Entry 8THJ (electron microscopy, 2.99 A resolution); this record covers chains A and B.

[Chain A (and B)]
Name: Sialic acid TRAP transporter permease protein SiaT
Organism: Haemophilus influenzae Rd KW20
Notes: chain B of this document is another copy of the same molecule, construct and numbering; everything in this record applies to it too
Reference sequence: P44543 (SIAT1_HAEIN); residues 1-616 here = UniProt positions 1-616
Sequence (655 residues; row label = number of the first residue in the row; numbers below 1 keep their minus sign (Met-38 is residue -38)):
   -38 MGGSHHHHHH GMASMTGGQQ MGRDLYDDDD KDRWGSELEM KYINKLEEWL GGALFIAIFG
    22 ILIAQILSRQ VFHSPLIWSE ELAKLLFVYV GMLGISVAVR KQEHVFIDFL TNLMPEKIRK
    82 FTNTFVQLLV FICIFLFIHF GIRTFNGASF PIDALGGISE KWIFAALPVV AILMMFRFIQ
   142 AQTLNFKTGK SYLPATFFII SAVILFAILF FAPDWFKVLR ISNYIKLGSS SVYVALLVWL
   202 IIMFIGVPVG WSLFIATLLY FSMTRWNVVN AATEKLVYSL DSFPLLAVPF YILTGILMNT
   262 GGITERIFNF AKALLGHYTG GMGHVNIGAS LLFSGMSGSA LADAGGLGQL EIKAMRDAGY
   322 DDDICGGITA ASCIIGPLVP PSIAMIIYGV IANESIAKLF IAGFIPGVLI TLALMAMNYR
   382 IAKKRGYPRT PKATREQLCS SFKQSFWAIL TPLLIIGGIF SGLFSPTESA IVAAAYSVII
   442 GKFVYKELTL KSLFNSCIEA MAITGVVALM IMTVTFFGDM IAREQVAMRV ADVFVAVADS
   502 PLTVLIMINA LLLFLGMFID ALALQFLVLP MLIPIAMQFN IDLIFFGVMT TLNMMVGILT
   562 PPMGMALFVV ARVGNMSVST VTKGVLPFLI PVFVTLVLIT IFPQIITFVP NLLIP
Not modelled in the structure: -38 to 0, 616
Sequence notes: initiating methionine (-38); expression tag (-37 to 0)
Ion coordination: Na+ site 1: Ser295, Ser298, Gly337, Val340, Pro342; Na+ site 2: Gly517, Gly558, Thr561, Met564
Residues lining bound ligands:
  - phosphatidylglycerol (PGT; (1S)-2-{[{[(2R)-2,3-dihydroxypropyl]oxy}(hydroxy)phosphoryl]oxy}-1-[(palmitoyloxy)methyl]ethyl stearate): Ile93, Phe96, Leu97, His100, Arg104, Leu166, Leu170, Pro174, Phe177, Lys178, Leu180, Arg181, Ile216, Leu219, Leu220, Ser223, Trp227
  - phosphatidylethanolamine (PTY), molecule 1: Lys2, Tyr3, Ile4, Asn5, Lys6, Leu7, Trp10
  - phosphatidylethanolamine (PTY), molecule 2: Lys122, Trp123, Ala126
From the paper describing this entry:
  - binding site for phosphatidylglycerol: His100, Arg104, Lys178, Trp227
  - Na+ coordination: Ser295, Ser298, Gly337, Val340, Pro342, Gly517, Gly558, Thr561, Met564
  - contacts within the chain: Arg30-Glu429 (salt bridge), Lys236-Asp480 (salt bridge), Asp480-Arg484 (salt bridge)
  - mutagenesis - W227R, D304A, R484E, D521A: decreased growth (citing earlier work)
  - mutagenesis - R30E, S356Y, E429R, R484E: decreased binding to SiaP (citing earlier work)
  - mutagenesis - S298A: unchanged growth (citing earlier work)

[Interface between chain A and chain B]
Residue-residue contacts - 6 pairs, chain A then chain B:
  Tyr3(A) - Phe106(B)  hydrophobic
  Tyr3(A) - Lys122(B)
  Trp10(A) - Trp123(B)  hydrophobic
  Phe106(A) - Tyr3(B)  hydrophobic
  Lys122(A) - Tyr3(B)
  Trp123(A) - Trp10(B)  hydrophobic

[Summary]
The chain A/chain B interface involves 5 residues from each chain. Chain A binds phosphatidylethanolamine and
phosphatidylglycerol. The paper reports a binding site for phosphatidylglycerol at His100(A), Arg104(A) and
Lys178(A) among others; W227R, D304A and R484E of chain A, among others, reduce growth; 8 substitutions were
tested in all.
Chain A and chain B are both Sialic acid TRAP transporter permease protein SiaT (Haemophilus influenzae Rd
KW20); the structure, Cryo-EM structure of the Tripartite ATP-independent Periplasmic (TRAP) transporter SiaQM
from Haemophilus influenzae (antiparallel dimer), was determined by electron microscopy, deposited together
with 8THI.
